Entry 8PDC (X-ray diffraction, 2.40 A resolution); this record covers chains B and A.

== Chain B ==
Protein: HPt domain-containing protein
Source organism: Thermochaetoides thermophila
UniProtKB: G0S1I2 (G0S1I2_CHATD); numbering as in UniProt (aligned over 9-174)
Chain sequence (169 residues; each row starts with the number of its first residue):
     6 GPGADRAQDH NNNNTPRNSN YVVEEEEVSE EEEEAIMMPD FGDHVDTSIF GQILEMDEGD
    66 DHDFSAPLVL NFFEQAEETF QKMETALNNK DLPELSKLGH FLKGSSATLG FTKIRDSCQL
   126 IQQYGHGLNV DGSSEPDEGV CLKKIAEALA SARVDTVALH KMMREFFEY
Not modelled in the structure: 6-43, 174
Construct notes: expression tag (6-8)
From the paper describing this entry:
  - binding site for beryllium trifluoride: His105
  - contacts within the chain: Glu82-Arg158 (salt bridge), Glu89-Arg158 (salt bridge)
  - post-translational modification sites: His105
  - mutagenesis - H105E: abolished catalytic activity on REC-1 domains
  - mutagenesis - E82A/R158A (Tm 54 degC), R158A (Tm 54 degC): decreased stability
  - mutagenesis - E82A, E89A, R169A: unchanged stability
  - catalytic residues: His105
  - mutagenesis - H105E: abolished catalytic activity on hHK6691-end

== Chain A ==
Protein: histidine kinase
Source organism: Thermochaetoides thermophila
UniProtKB: G0SD89 (G0SD89_CHATD); residues 1152-1291 here = UniProt positions 1152-1291
Chain sequence (143 residues; each row starts with the number of its first residue):
  1149 GPGQALTIKP SEKGGKLRVL VADDNTVNIE VVSRLLKLES IYDVTIAKDG QEAYELVKNA
  1209 METGERFDVI FMDIQMPNLD GLQSTRLIRA LGYNAPIVAL TAFSEESNVK ECMESGMNEF
  1269 LSKPIRRPAL KQVLAKFSTI LEE
Not modelled in the structure: 1149-1162, 1285-1291
Construct notes: expression tag (1149-1151)
Bound ions: Mg2+: Asp1172, Asp1221, Gln1223; beryllium trifluoride ion near Asp1221 (its only coordinating residue here)
From the paper describing this entry:
  - binding site for beryllium trifluoride ion: Asp1221, Lys1271
  - post-translational modification sites: Asp1221
  - Mg2+ coordination: Asp1172, Asp1221, Gln1223
  - mutagenesis - N1173A, N1173A/N1176A: unchanged catalytic activity with HPt domain-containing protein (chain B)
  - mutagenesis - T1249A: abolished catalytic activity with HPt domain-containing protein (chain B)
  - conformationally variable residues (side-chain flip): Thr1249, Phe1268

== Chain B / chain A interface ==
Pairs across the interface (34):
  Ile54(B) with Arg1274(A), hydrogen bond (backbone-side chain)
  Gln57(B) with Arg1274(A), hydrogen bond
  Ile58(B) with Arg1274(A)
  Met61(B) with Arg1182(A); Arg1274(A)
  Asp68(B) with Arg1182(A), salt bridge
  Phe69(B) with Glu1178(A); Arg1182(A)
  Leu73(B) with Val1175(A), hydrophobic; Val1179(A), hydrophobic
  Asn76(B) with Thr1174(A), hydrogen bond
  Phe77(B) with Val1175(A), hydrophobic
  Gln80(B) with Asn1173(A), hydrogen bond; Thr1174(A); Val1175(A)
  Lys102(B) with Gln1223(A)
  His105(B) with Gln1223(A); Ala1250(A)
  Phe106(B) with Asp1172(A); Asn1173(A), hydrogen bond (backbone-side chain)
  Lys108(B) with Ala1250(A), hydrogen bond (side chain-backbone); Phe1251(A); Ser1252(A), hydrogen bond
  Gly109(B) with Asn1176(A)
  Ser110(B) with Asn1173(A), hydrogen bond; Val1175(A); Asn1176(A)
  Ala112(B) with Pro1272(A)
  Thr113(B) with Asn1176(A), hydrogen bond; Val1179(A); Pro1272(A); Arg1274(A), hydrogen bond (backbone-side chain)
  Gln124(B) with Ser1252(A), hydrogen bond
  Gln127(B) with Ser1252(A), hydrogen bond
Other interface residues (no listed pair), chain A (16 interface residues in all): Leu1183, Lys1271
The authors on this interface:
  - interface residues, chain A: Asp1172(A), Asn1173(A), Thr1174(A), Val1175(A), Asn1176(A), Val1179(A), Arg1182(A), Gln1223(A), Ala1250(A), Ser1252(A), Pro1272(A), Arg1274(A)

== Overview ==
The interface between chain B and chain A involves 20 residues on one side and 16 on the other, with 12
hydrogen bonds and 1 salt bridge. Polar contacts include Asp68(B)-Arg1182(A), Ile54(B)-Arg1274(A) and
Gln57(B)-Arg1274(A). From the paper: the catalytic residue His105(B); E82A/R158A and R158A of chain B reduce
stability; 9 substitutions were tested in all.
Chain B is HPt domain-containing protein and chain A is histidine kinase, both from Thermochaetoides
thermophila; the structure, Complex of Histidine-containing phosphotransfer protein and receiver domain of
hybrid Histidine Kinase 6 from Chaetomium thermophilum, was determined by X-ray diffraction together with
8PBW, 8PHN, 8PHX, 8RQG and 8RQJ from the same study.
